PDB entry 8JQC | electron microscopy, 3.39 A resolution | chains C and E of the 5 polymer chains in the assembly

== Chain C ==
Molecule: Endonuclease GajA
Organism: Bacillus cereus (strain VD045)
Notes: EC 3.1.-.-
UniProt: J8H9C1 (GAJA_BACC6); numbering as in UniProt (aligned over 1-578)
Amino-acid sequence (578 residues; row label = number of the first residue in the row):
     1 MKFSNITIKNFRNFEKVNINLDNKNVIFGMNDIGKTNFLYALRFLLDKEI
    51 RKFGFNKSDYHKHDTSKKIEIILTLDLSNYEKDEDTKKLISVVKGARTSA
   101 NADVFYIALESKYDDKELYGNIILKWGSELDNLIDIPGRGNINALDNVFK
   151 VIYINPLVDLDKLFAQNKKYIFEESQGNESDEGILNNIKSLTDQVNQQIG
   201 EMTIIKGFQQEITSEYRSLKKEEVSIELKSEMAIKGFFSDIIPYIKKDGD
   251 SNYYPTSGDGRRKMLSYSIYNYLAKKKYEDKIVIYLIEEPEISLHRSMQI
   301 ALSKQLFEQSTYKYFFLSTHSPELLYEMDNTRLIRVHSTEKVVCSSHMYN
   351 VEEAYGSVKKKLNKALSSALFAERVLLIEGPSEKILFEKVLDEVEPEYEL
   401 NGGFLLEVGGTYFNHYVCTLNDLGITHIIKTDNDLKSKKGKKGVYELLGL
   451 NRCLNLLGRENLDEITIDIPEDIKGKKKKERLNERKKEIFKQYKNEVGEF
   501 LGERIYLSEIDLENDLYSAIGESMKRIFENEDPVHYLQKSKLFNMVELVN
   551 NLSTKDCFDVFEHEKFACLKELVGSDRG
Not modelled in the structure: 157-280
UniProt features mapped onto this chain:
  - binding site (ATP): D32 to T36
  - binding site (a divalent metal cation): E379, E383, D463, E464, E513
  - site (Interaction with GajB): K94, R97
  - mutagenesis: K35 (K35A: Retains endonuclease activity), H320 (H320A: Retains endonuclease activity, ATP only partially inhibits endonuclease activity), E379 (E379A: Loss of endonuclease activity), D511 (D511A: Loss of endonuclease activity), K541 (K541A: Loss of endonuclease activity)

== Chain E ==
Molecule: Gabija protein GajB
Organism: Bacillus cereus (strain VD045)
UniProt: J8HQ06 (GAJB_BACC6); residues 6-499 here correspond to UniProt positions 1-494 (UniProt number = residue number - 5)
Amino-acid sequence (499 residues; numbered 1 to 499; the number before each row is that of its first residue):
     1 MIEDEMSREQIIKDGGNILVTAGAGSGKTTILVSKIEADLKENKTHYSIA
    51 AVTFTNKAAKEIEGRLGYSSRGNFIGTNDGFVESEIIRPFIKDAFGNDYP
   101 DNFTAEYFDNQFASYDKGLQVLKYQNILGTYSNPKKNFKFQLALDILKKS
   151 LVARQYIFSKYFKIFIDEYQDSDKDMHNLFMYLKDQLKIKLFIVGDPKQS
   201 IYIWRGAEPENFNGLIENSTDFNKYHLTSNFRCCQDIQNYSNLFNEETRS
   251 LIKEKNEVQNVISIADDMPISDILLKLTEEKQVLNIEAELVILVRRRNQA
   301 IEIMKELNEEGFNFIFIPQTPLDRATPNATLLKEVIKYVKNDRYSIYDLA
   351 AEIVGNLSSREIKEIQKIINELLVPNINQVLINQVLINLFAKLEITLDTR
   401 EITAFTEVMMTNEFDIAFDTNEYLHKIFTVHSAKGLEFNQVIITASDYNV
   451 HYNRDTNEHYVATTRAKDKLIVIMDNKKYSDYIETLMKELKIKNIIKSI
Sequence notes: initiating methionine (1); expression tag (2-5)
UniProt features mapped onto this chain:
  - binding site (ATP): A22 to T29
  - site (Interaction with GajA): V152, Q155

== How chain C and chain E interact ==
Contacting residue pairs - 17 pairs, chain C then chain E:
  K87(C) with R154(E), hydrogen bond (side chain-backbone); Q155(E); F158(E); S159(E), hydrogen bond (backbone-side chain)
  K88(C) with S159(E)
  I90(C) with Q155(E)
  S91(C) with H46(E); Y156(E); S159(E)
  K94(C) with P89(E); F90(E); Y156(E)
  R97(C) with V152(E)
  T98(C) with D93(E)
  S99(C) with V152(E)
  A100(C) with L151(E); V152(E)
Interface residues without a listed pair, chain C (11 interface residues in all): G95, N101
Interface residues without a listed pair, chain E (14 interface residues in all): Y47, S84, K160

== Summary ==
Chain C and chain E form an interface of 11 and 14 residues respectively; the contacts include 2 hydrogen
bonds. Among the polar pairs are K87(C)-R154(E) and K87(C)-S159(E).
Chain C is Endonuclease GajA and chain E is Gabija protein GajB, both from Bacillus cereus (strain VD045); the
structure, Structure of Gabija GajA-GajB 4:1 complex, was determined by electron microscopy, deposited
together with 8JQB, 8WY5, 8X51 and 8X5N.
